Entry 7VPZ (electron microscopy, 4.14 A resolution (low resolution: residue-level contacts below are approximate; hydrogen-bond / salt-bridge calls are withheld)); this record covers chains C and D of the 11 polymer chains in the assembly.

== Chain C ==
Molecule: DNA-directed RNA polymerase subunit beta
Source organism: Streptomyces coelicolor A3(2)
Notes: EC 2.7.7.6
Reference sequence: Q9L0L0 (RPOB_STRCO); residue numbers follow UniProt; this construct covers 1-1161
Amino-acid sequence (1161 residues; numbered 1 to 1161; the number before each row is that of its first residue):
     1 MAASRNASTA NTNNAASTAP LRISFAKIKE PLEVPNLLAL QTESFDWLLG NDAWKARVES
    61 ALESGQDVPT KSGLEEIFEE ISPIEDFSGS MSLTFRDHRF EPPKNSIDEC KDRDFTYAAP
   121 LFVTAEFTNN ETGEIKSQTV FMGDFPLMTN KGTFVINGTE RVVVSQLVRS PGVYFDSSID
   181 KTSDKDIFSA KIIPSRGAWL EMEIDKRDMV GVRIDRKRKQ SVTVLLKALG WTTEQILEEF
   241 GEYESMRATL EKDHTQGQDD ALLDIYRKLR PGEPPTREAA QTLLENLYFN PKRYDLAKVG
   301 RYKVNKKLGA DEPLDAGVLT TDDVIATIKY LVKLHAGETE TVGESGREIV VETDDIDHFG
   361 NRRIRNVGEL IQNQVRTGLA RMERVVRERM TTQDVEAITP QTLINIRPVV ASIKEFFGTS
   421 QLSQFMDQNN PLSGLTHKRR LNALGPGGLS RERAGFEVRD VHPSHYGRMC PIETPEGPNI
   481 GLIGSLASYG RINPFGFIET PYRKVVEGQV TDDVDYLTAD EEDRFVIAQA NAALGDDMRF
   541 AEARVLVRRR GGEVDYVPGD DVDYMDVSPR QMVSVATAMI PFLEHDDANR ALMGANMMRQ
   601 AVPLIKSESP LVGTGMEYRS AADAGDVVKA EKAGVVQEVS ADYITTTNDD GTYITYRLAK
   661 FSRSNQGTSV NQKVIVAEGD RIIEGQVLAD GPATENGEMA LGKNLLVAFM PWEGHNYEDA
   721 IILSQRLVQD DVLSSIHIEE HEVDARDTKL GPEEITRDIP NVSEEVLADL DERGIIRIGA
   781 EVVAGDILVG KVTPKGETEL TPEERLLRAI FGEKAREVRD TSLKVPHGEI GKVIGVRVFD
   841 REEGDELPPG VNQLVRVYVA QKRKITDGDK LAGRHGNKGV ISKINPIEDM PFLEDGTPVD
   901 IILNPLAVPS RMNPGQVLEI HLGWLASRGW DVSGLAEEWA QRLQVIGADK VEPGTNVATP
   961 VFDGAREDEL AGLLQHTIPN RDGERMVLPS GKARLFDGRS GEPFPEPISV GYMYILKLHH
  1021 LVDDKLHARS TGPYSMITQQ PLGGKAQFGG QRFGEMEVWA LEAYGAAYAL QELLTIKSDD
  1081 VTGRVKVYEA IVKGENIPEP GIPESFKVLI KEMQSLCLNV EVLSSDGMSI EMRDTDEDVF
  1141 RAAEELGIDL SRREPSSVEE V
Unresolved in the structure: 1-15, 1132-1161

== Chain D ==
Molecule: DNA-directed RNA polymerase subunit beta'
Source organism: Streptomyces coelicolor A3(2)
Notes: EC 2.7.7.6
Reference sequence: Q8CJT1 (RPOC_STRCO); residues 1-1299 here = UniProt positions 1-1299
Amino-acid sequence (1307 residues; row label = number of the first residue in the row):
     1 MLDVNFFDEL RIGLATADDI RQWSHGEVKK PETINYRTLK PEKDGLFCEK IFGPTRDWEC
    61 YCGKYKRVRF KGIICERCGV EVTRAKVRRE RMGHIELAAP VTHIWYFKGV PSRLGYLLDL
   121 APKDLEKVIY FAAYMITFVD EERRTRDLPS LEAHVSVERQ QIEQRRDSDL EARAKKLETD
   181 LAELEAEGAK ADVRRKVREG AEREMKQLRD RAQREIDRLD EVWNRFKNLK VQDLEGDELL
   241 YRELRDRFGT YFDGSMGAAA LQKRLESFDL DEEAERLREI IRTGKGQKKT RALKRLKVVS
   301 AFLQTSNSPK GMVLDCVPVI PPDLRPMVQL DGGRFATSDL NDLYRRVINR NNRLKRLLDL
   361 GAPEIIVNNE KRMLQEAVDA LFDNGRRGRP VTGPGNRPLK SLSDMLKGKQ GRFRQNLLGK
   421 RVDYSARSVI VVGPQLKLHQ CGLPKAMALE LFKPFVMKRL VDLNHAQNIK SAKRMVERGR
   481 TVVYDVLEEV IAEHPVLLNR APTLHRLGIQ AFEPQLVEGK AIQIHPLVCT AFNADFDGDQ
   541 MAVHLPLSAE AQAEARILML SSNNILKPAD GRPVTMPTQD MVLGLFFLTT DSEGRSPKGE
   601 GRAFGSSAEA IMAFDAGDLT LQAKIDIRFP VGTIPPRGFE PPAREEGEPE WQQGDTFTLK
   661 TTLGRALFNE LLPEDYPFVD YEVGKKQLSE IVNDLAERYP KVIVAATLDN LKAAGFFWAT
   721 RSGVTVAISD IVVPDAKKEI VKGYEGQDEK VQKQYERGLI TKEERTQELI AIWTKATNEV
   781 AEAMNDNFPK TNPVSMMVNS GARGNMMQMR QIAGMRGLVS NAKNETIPRP IKASFREGLS
   841 VLEYFISTHG ARKGLADTAL RTADSGYLTR RLVDVSQDVI IREEDCGTER GLKLPIATRD
   901 ADGTLRKAED VETSVYARML AEDVVIDGKV IAPANVDLGD VLIDALVAHG VEEVKTRSIL
   961 TCESQVGTCA MCYGRSLATG KLVDIGEAVG IIAAQSIGEP GTQLTMRTFH TGGVAGDDIT
  1021 QGLPRVVELF EARTPKGVAP ISEASGRVRI EETEKTKKIV VTPDDGSDET AFPISKRARL
  1081 LVGEGDHVEV GQKLTVGATN PHDVLRILGQ RAVQVHLVGE VQKVYNSQGV SIHDKHIEII
  1141 IRQMLRRVTI IESGDAELLP GELVERTKFE TENRRVVQEG GHPASGRPQL MGITKASLAT
  1201 ESWLSAASFQ ETTRVLTDAA INAKSDSLIG LKENVIIGKL IPAGTGLSRY RNIRVEPTEE
  1261 AKAAMYSAVG YDDIDYSPFG TGSGQAVPLE DYDYGPYNQH HHHHHHH
Unresolved in the structure: 1-6, 1266-1307
Construct notes: expression tag (1300-1307)
UniProt features mapped onto this chain:
  - binding site (Zn(2+)): C60, C62, C75, C78, C886, C962, C969, C972
  - binding site (Mg(2+)): D535, D537, D539

== How chain C and chain D interact ==
Contacting residue pairs (311):
  F456(C) - D857(D)
  F456(C) - L860(D)
  R459(C) - R852(D)
  D460(C) - A822(D)
  V461(C) - A822(D)
  V461(C) - F845(D)
  V461(C) - H849(D)
  V461(C) - R852(D)
  H462(C) - F845(D)
  H462(C) - H849(D)
  P463(C) - F845(D)
  Y466(C) - V841(D)
  Y466(C) - L842(D)
  M469(C) - R852(D)
  P471(C) - T848(D)
  P471(C) - R852(D)
  E473(C) - R852(D)
  T474(C) - R852(D)
  G481(C) - R852(D)
  Q529(C) - S840(D)
  Q529(C) - V841(D)
  Q529(C) - L842(D)
  N531(C) - S840(D)
  N531(C) - V841(D)
  R544(C) - R829(D)
  L546(C) - L842(D)
  V554(C) - I827(D)
  V554(C) - R829(D)
  V554(C) - L842(D)
  D555(C) - R829(D)
  Y556(C) - E749(D)
  Y556(C) - Q752(D)
  Y556(C) - R829(D)
  P569(C) - V841(D)
  M572(C) - V841(D)
  M572(C) - F845(D)
  L583(C) - Y844(D)
  E584(C) - G838(D)
  E584(C) - L839(D)
  E584(C) - Y844(D)
  H585(C) - F835(D)
  H585(C) - R836(D)
  H585(C) - E837(D)
  H585(C) - G838(D)
  D586(C) - F835(D)
  D586(C) - Y844(D)
  D587(C) - F835(D)
  D587(C) - Y844(D)
  A588(C) - Y844(D)
  N589(C) - L855(D)
  A591(C) - Y844(D)
  F709(C) - T725(D)
  P711(C) - D580(D)
  P711(C) - T720(D)
  P711(C) - V724(D)
  W712(C) - T720(D)
  E713(C) - P434(D)
  E713(C) - F716(D)
  E713(C) - T720(D)
  G714(C) - V432(D)
  G714(C) - F716(D)
  H715(C) - P434(D)
  N716(C) - D580(D)
  Y717(C) - V432(D)
  Y717(C) - P526(D)
  Y717(C) - C529(D)
  Y717(C) - P577(D)
  Y717(C) - Q579(D)
  E718(C) - D535(D)
  E718(C) - F536(D)
  E718(C) - Q579(D)
  A720(C) - V432(D)
  R746(C) - D331(D)
  R746(C) - G332(D)
  K749(C) - R37(D)
  E799(C) - E59(D)
  E799(C) - K66(D)
  E799(C) - R67(D)
  H827(C) - E450(D)
  K878(C) - D537(D)
  G879(C) - F536(D)
  G879(C) - D537(D)
  V880(C) - V429(D)
  V880(C) - V431(D)
  V880(C) - F536(D)
  V880(C) - D537(D)
  V880(C) - G538(D)
  I881(C) - V431(D)
  S882(C) - V431(D)
  S882(C) - V432(D)
  N904(C) - D580(D)
  P905(C) - V724(D)
  L906(C) - Q579(D)
  L906(C) - M797(D)
  L906(C) - R803(D)
  V908(C) - V726(D)
  P909(C) - M797(D)
  S910(C) - R803(D)
  R911(C) - R803(D)
  M912(C) - Q808(D)
  M912(C) - Q811(D)
  V917(C) - A727(D)
  H921(C) - A727(D)
  H921(C) - I728(D)
  F962(C) - V841(D)
  E967(C) - I728(D)
  E967(C) - R836(D)
  L970(C) - I728(D)
  S990(C) - A727(D)
  S990(C) - S729(D)
  K992(C) - T725(D)
  F1004(C) - T720(D)
  P1005(C) - R721(D)
  E1006(C) - S722(D)
  E1006(C) - G723(D)
  I1008(C) - T725(D)
  S1009(C) - V726(D)
  V1022(C) - V429(D)
  V1022(C) - K520(D)
  D1023(C) - K520(D)
  K1025(C) - R427(D)
  K1025(C) - Q540(D)
  L1026(C) - S428(D)
  L1026(C) - K520(D)
  H1027(C) - A426(D)
  H1027(C) - R427(D)
  A1028(C) - S425(D)
  A1028(C) - A426(D)
  A1028(C) - M447(D)
  A1028(C) - E450(D)
  R1029(C) - D423(D)
  R1029(C) - Y424(D)
  R1029(C) - S425(D)
  S1030(C) - D423(D)
  S1030(C) - Y424(D)
  S1030(C) - E450(D)
  S1030(C) - K453(D)
  T1031(C) - D423(D)
  Y1034(C) - D423(D)
  M1036(C) - R89(D)
  M1036(C) - V328(D)
  I1037(C) - R89(D)
  Q1039(C) - R89(D)
  Q1040(C) - N416(D)
  Q1040(C) - K420(D)
  Q1040(C) - R421(D)
  P1041(C) - R421(D)
  P1041(C) - D423(D)
  L1042(C) - R421(D)
  G1043(C) - R421(D)
  G1050(C) - R421(D)
  G1050(C) - V422(D)
  G1050(C) - S425(D)
  Q1051(C) - V422(D)
  Q1051(C) - S425(D)
  Q1051(C) - A426(D)
  Q1051(C) - R427(D)
  R1052(C) - R414(D)
  R1052(C) - Q415(D)
  R1052(C) - G419(D)
  R1052(C) - R421(D)
  F1053(C) - G419(D)
  F1053(C) - K420(D)
  F1053(C) - H544(D)
  E1055(C) - L418(D)
  E1055(C) - R870(D)
  E1055(C) - K1232(D)
  M1056(C) - T503(D)
  E1057(C) - N499(D)
  E1057(C) - R500(D)
  E1057(C) - A501(D)
  E1057(C) - T503(D)
  E1057(C) - I509(D)
  V1058(C) - L418(D)
  W1059(C) - V873(D)
  W1059(C) - I991(D)
  W1059(C) - Q995(D)
  W1059(C) - K1232(D)
  A1060(C) - R506(D)
  A1060(C) - I509(D)
  A1060(C) - Q995(D)
  L1061(C) - I509(D)
  E1062(C) - A988(D)
  E1062(C) - L1231(D)
  E1062(C) - I1241(D)
  A1063(C) - R506(D)
  A1063(C) - E987(D)
  A1063(C) - I992(D)
  Y1064(C) - R506(D)
  Y1064(C) - L507(D)
  Y1064(C) - I509(D)
  Y1064(C) - Q510(D)
  Y1064(C) - L558(D)
  Y1064(C) - M559(D)
  Y1064(C) - N564(D)
  G1065(C) - A1243(D)
  G1065(C) - G1244(D)
  G1065(C) - T1245(D)
  A1066(C) - E554(D)
  A1066(C) - M559(D)
  A1066(C) - T1245(D)
  A1067(C) - E554(D)
  A1067(C) - L1240(D)
  A1067(C) - I1241(D)
  A1067(C) - T1245(D)
  A1067(C) - G1246(D)
  Y1068(C) - E550(D)
  Y1068(C) - E554(D)
  Y1068(C) - L1240(D)
  Y1068(C) - T1245(D)
  Y1068(C) - R1251(D)
  A1069(C) - A551(D)
  A1069(C) - E554(D)
  L1070(C) - V1235(D)
  L1070(C) - I1241(D)
  Q1071(C) - G1238(D)
  Q1071(C) - L1240(D)
  E1072(C) - L545(D)
  E1072(C) - P546(D)
  E1072(C) - L547(D)
  E1072(C) - S548(D)
  E1072(C) - A551(D)
  L1073(C) - V422(D)
  L1073(C) - H544(D)
  L1074(C) - K420(D)
  L1074(C) - V1235(D)
  L1074(C) - G1238(D)
  T1075(C) - G1238(D)
  K1077(C) - V422(D)
  K1077(C) - D423(D)
  K1077(C) - Y424(D)
  K1077(C) - L545(D)
  S1078(C) - R421(D)
  S1078(C) - V422(D)
  D1079(C) - K420(D)
  V1081(C) - K86(D)
  V1087(C) - L547(D)
  Y1088(C) - Y424(D)
  Y1088(C) - M457(D)
  Y1088(C) - K473(D)
  I1091(C) - P454(D)
  I1091(C) - F455(D)
  I1091(C) - K458(D)
  I1091(C) - L547(D)
  V1092(C) - M457(D)
  V1092(C) - K458(D)
  V1092(C) - I469(D)
  I1097(C) - L547(D)
  I1097(C) - S548(D)
  I1102(C) - F7(D)
  P1103(C) - K420(D)
  P1103(C) - I1237(D)
  E1104(C) - R89(D)
  S1105(C) - N416(D)
  S1105(C) - L417(D)
  F1106(C) - L10(D)
  F1106(C) - L417(D)
  V1108(C) - L324(D)
  V1108(C) - R412(D)
  L1109(C) - L406(D)
  L1109(C) - R412(D)
  L1109(C) - F413(D)
  L1109(C) - L417(D)
  K1111(C) - E90(D)
  K1111(C) - M92(D)
  K1111(C) - L324(D)
  E1112(C) - L402(D)
  E1112(C) - M405(D)
  E1112(C) - L406(D)
  E1112(C) - R412(D)
  M1113(C) - L406(D)
  Q1114(C) - W23(D)
  Q1114(C) - P318(D)
  S1115(C) - P318(D)
  S1115(C) - I320(D)
  S1115(C) - L402(D)
  L1116(C) - H103(D)
  L1116(C) - W105(D)
  L1116(C) - F382(D)
  L1116(C) - L402(D)
  C1117(C) - G13(D)
  C1117(C) - L14(D)
  C1117(C) - A15(D)
  C1117(C) - L314(D)
  L1118(C) - G13(D)
  L1118(C) - A15(D)
  L1118(C) - W23(D)
  L1118(C) - W105(D)
  N1119(C) - R11(D)
  N1119(C) - I12(D)
  N1119(C) - G13(D)
  N1119(C) - L14(D)
  N1119(C) - A15(D)
  N1119(C) - D19(D)
  N1119(C) - W23(D)
  V1120(C) - R11(D)
  V1120(C) - I12(D)
  E1121(C) - E9(D)
  E1121(C) - L10(D)
  E1121(C) - R11(D)
  E1121(C) - W23(D)
  V1122(C) - F7(D)
  V1122(C) - E9(D)
  L1123(C) - D8(D)
  L1123(C) - E9(D)
  L1123(C) - R11(D)
  S1124(C) - D8(D)
  S1124(C) - E9(D)
  S1125(C) - D8(D)
  S1125(C) - E9(D)
  S1129(C) - F7(D)
Interface residues without a listed pair, chain C (164 interface residues in all): H465, C470, I472, I480, M710, D719, V783, R805, T866, G868, K870, P914, R966, D997, P1007, G1032, G1044, G1054, T1082, R1084, K1093, G1094
Interface residues without a listed pair, chain D (171 interface residues in all): I20, L39, P326, G433, R478, P502, A521, A542, A549, M581, L583, R595, A719, V794, A802, G804, I812, A851, A856, T869, W1203, L1216, A1220, I1236

== Overview ==
164 residues of chain C and 171 residues of chain D are in contact. UniProt lists 8 Zn2+-binding residues and
3 Mg2+-binding residues on chain D.
Here chain C is DNA-directed RNA polymerase subunit beta and chain D is DNA-directed RNA polymerase subunit
beta', both from Streptomyces coelicolor A3(2). Entry 7VPZ (Cryo-EM structure of Streptomyces coelicolor
transcription initial complex with one Zur dimer) was determined by electron microscopy together with 7VO0,
7VO9, 7VPD, 7X74, 7X75 and 7X76 from the same study.
